PDB entry 6OJ4 | electron microscopy, 3.30 A resolution | chains B and C of the 11 polymer chains in the assembly

# Chain B (and C)
Name: Inner capsid protein VP2
From: Rotavirus A (strain RVA/Monkey/United States/RRV/1975/G3P5B[3])
Notes: chain C of this document is another copy of the same molecule, construct and numbering; everything in this record applies to it too
UniProtKB: B3F2X3 (B3F2X3_ROTRH); residues 1-887 here = UniProt positions 1-887
Chain sequence (887 residues; each row starts with the number of its first residue):
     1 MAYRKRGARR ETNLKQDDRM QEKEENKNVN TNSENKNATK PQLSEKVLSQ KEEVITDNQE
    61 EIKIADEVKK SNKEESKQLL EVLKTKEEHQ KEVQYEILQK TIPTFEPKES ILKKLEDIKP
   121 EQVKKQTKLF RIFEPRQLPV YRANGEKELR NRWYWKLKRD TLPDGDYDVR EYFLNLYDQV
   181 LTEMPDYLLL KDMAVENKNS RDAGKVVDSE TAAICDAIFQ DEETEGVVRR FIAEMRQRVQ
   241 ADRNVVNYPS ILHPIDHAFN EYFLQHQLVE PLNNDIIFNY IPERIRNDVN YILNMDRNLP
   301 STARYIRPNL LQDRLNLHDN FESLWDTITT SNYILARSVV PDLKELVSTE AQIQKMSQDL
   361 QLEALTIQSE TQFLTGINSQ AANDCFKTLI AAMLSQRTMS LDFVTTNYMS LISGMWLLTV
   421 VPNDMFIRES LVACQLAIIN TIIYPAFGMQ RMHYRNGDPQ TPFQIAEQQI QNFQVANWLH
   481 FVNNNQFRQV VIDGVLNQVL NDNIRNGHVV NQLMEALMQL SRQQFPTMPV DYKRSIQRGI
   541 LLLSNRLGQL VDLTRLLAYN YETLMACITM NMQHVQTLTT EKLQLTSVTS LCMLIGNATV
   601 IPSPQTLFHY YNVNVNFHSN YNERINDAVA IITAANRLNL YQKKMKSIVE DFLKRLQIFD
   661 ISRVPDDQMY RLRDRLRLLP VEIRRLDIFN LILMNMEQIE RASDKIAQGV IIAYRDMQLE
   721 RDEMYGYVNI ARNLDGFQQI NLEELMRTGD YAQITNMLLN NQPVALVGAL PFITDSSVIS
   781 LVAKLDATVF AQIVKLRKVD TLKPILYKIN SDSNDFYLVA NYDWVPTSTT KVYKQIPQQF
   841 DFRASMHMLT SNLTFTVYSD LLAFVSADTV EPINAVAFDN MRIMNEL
Disordered / not traced: 1-106 (chain C: 1-107)

# Interface between chain B and chain C
Pairs across the interface - 33 pairs, chain B then chain C:
  L365(B) - L362(C)
  L365(B) - E363(C)
  L365(B) - A364(C)  hydrogen bond (backbone-backbone)
  L365(B) - L365(C)  hydrophobic
  T366(B) - Q361(C)
  T366(B) - L362(C)
  T366(B) - E363(C)  hydrogen bond
  I367(B) - S357(C)
  I367(B) - Q358(C)
  I367(B) - Q361(C)  hydrogen bond (backbone-side chain)
  I367(B) - L362(C)
  Q368(B) - Q361(C)
  S369(B) - Q358(C)  hydrogen bond
  S369(B) - Q361(C)
  Q372(B) - Q358(C)
  T406(B) - Q358(C)
  L436(B) - L887(C)
  G448(B) - R522(C)  hydrogen bond (backbone-side chain)
  Q450(B) - M518(C)  hydrogen bond
  R451(B) - N545(C)  hydrogen bond
  H453(B) - E886(C)  salt bridge
  Y454(B) - E886(C)  hydrogen bond (backbone-side chain)
  Y454(B) - L887(C)
  R455(B) - M881(C)
  R455(B) - N885(C)
  N456(B) - N885(C)  hydrogen bond (backbone-backbone)
  N456(B) - L887(C)
  T527(B) - S521(C)
  T527(B) - R522(C)
  P529(B) - Q537(C)
  P529(B) - L541(C)
  D531(B) - Q361(C)
  D531(B) - R538(C)  salt bridge
Other interface residues (no listed pair), chain B (21 interface residues in all): Y408, P526, M528
Other interface residues (no listed pair), chain C (21 interface residues in all): Q354, D359, S544

# Summary
Chain B and chain C each contribute 21 residues to their interface, with 9 hydrogen bonds and 2 salt bridges.
Polar pairs include H453(B)-E886(C), D531(B)-R538(C) and T366(B)-E363(C).
Chain B and chain C are both Inner capsid protein VP2 (Rotavirus A (strain RVA/Monkey/United
States/RRV/1975/G3P5B[3])); the structure, In situ structure of rotavirus VP1 RNA-dependent RNA polymerase
(DLP), was determined by electron microscopy, deposited together with 6OJ3, 6OJ5 and 6OJ6.
